PDB entry 9D9W | electron microscopy, 3.50 A resolution | chains Ca and Ff of the 42 polymer chains in the assembly

Chain Ca:
Molecule: Major capsid protein
Source organism: Mycobacterium phage Bxb1
Reference sequence: Q9B0A7 (Q9B0A7_BPMB1); residue numbers follow UniProt; this construct covers 1-397
Chain sequence (397 residues; numbered 1 to 397; the number before each row is that of its first residue):
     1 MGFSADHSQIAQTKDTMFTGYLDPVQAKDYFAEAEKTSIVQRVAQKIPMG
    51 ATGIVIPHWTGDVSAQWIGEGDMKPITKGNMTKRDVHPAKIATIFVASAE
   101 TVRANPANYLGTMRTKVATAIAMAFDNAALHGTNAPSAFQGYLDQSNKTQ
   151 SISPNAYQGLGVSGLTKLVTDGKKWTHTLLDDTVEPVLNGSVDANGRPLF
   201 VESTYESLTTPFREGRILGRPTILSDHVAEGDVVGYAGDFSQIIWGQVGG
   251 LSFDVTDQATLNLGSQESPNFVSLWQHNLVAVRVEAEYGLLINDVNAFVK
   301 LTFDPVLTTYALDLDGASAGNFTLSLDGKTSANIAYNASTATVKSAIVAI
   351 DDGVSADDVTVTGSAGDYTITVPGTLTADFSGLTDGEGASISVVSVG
Not modelled in the structure: 1-3

Chain Ff:
Molecule: Portal protein
Source organism: Mycobacterium phage Bxb1
Reference sequence: Q9B0B0 (Q9B0B0_BPMB1); residues 1-488 here = UniProt positions 1-488
Chain sequence (488 residues; row label = number of the first residue in the row):
     1 MAETESIDPEKLRDQLLDAFENKQNELKSSKAYYDAERRPDAIGLAVPLD
    51 MRKYLAHVGYPRTYVDAIAERQELEGFRIPSANGEEPESGGENDPASELW
   101 DWWQANNLDIEATLGHTDALIYGTAYITISMPDPEVDFDVDPEVPLIRVE
   151 PPTALYAEVDPRTRKVLYAIRAIYGADGNEIVSATLYLPDTTMTWLRAEG
   201 EWEAPTSTPHGLEMVPVIPISNRTRLSDLYGTSEISPELRSVTDAAAQIL
   251 MNMQGTANLMAIPQRLIFGAKPEELGINAETGQRMFDAYMARILAFEGGE
   301 GAHAEQFSAAELRNFVDALDALDRKAASYSGLPPQYLSSSSDNPASAEAI
   351 KAAESRLVKKVERKNKIFGGAWEQAMRLAYKMVKGGDIPTEYYRMETVWR
   401 DPSTPTYAAKADAAAKLFANGAGLIPRERGWVDMGYTIVEREQMRQWLEQ
   451 DQKQGLGLIGSLYGASTPEGKPGEAPVGEPPAPEPDAA
Not modelled in the structure: 1-5, 456-488

How chain Ca and chain Ff interact:
Pairs across the interface (14; chain Ca residue first):
  K46(Ca) with E10(Ff), salt bridge
  V102(Ca) with N25(Ff)
  R103(Ca) with N25(Ff), hydrogen bond (side chain-backbone); S29(Ff)
  N105(Ca) with N22(Ff), hydrogen bond
  L110(Ca) with N25(Ff)
  G111(Ca) with D18(Ff); N22(Ff)
  R114(Ca) with D18(Ff), salt bridge; E21(Ff); N22(Ff)
  G250(Ca) with R13(Ff)
  L251(Ca) with D14(Ff)
  D254(Ca) with R197(Ff), salt bridge
Other interface residues (no listed pair), chain Ca (12 interface residues in all): T115, G249
Other interface residues (no listed pair), chain Ff (12 interface residues in all): K28, E201, W202

Summary:
Chain Ca and chain Ff each contribute 12 residues to their interface, with 2 hydrogen bonds and 3 salt
bridges. Polar pairs include K46(Ca)-E10(Ff), R114(Ca)-D18(Ff) and D254(Ca)-R197(Ff).
Chain Ca is Major capsid protein and chain Ff is Portal protein, both from Mycobacterium phage Bxb1; the
structure, Mycobacteriophage Bxb1 C1 Capsid and Portal - Composite map and model, was determined by electron
microscopy (same publication as 9D93, 9D94, 9D9L and 9D9X).
